PDB entry 7E82 | electron microscopy, 3.30 A resolution | chains g and p of the 67 polymer chains in the assembly

Chain g (and p):
Protein: Flagellar basal-body rod protein FlgC
From: Salmonella typhimurium (strain LT2 / SGSC1412 / ATCC 700720)
Notes: chain p of this document is another copy of the same molecule, construct and numbering; everything in this record applies to it too
UniProtKB: P0A1I7 (FLGC_SALTY); residue numbers follow UniProt; this construct covers 1-134
Amino-acid sequence (134 residues; numbered 1 to 134; the number before each row is that of its first residue):
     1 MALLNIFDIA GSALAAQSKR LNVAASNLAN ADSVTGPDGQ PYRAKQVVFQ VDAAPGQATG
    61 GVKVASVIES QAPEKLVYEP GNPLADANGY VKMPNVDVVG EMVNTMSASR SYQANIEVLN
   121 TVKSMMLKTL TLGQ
Not modelled in the structure: 1, 55-57 (chain p: 1, 55-57, 134)

Chain g / chain p interface:
Pairs across the interface - 38 pairs, chain g then chain p:
  Leu3(g) - Ser18(p)
  Leu3(g) - Tyr112(p)
  Asn5(g) - Asn22(p)  hydrogen bond
  Ile6(g) - Ala25(p)  hydrophobic
  Ile9(g) - Asn22(p)
  Ile9(g) - Ala29(p)  hydrophobic
  Ala13(g) - Ala29(p)  hydrophobic
  Val48(g) - Thr35(p)
  Phe49(g) - Ser33(p)  hydrogen bond (backbone-side chain)
  Phe49(g) - Val34(p)  hydrogen bond (backbone-backbone)
  Phe49(g) - Thr35(p)
  Gln50(g) - Ser33(p)
  Gln50(g) - Val34(p)
  Gln50(g) - Thr35(p)  hydrogen bond (side chain-backbone)
  Val51(g) - Asn30(p)
  Val51(g) - Ser33(p)
  Val51(g) - Pro37(p)
  Val51(g) - Tyr42(p)  hydrophobic
  Ala58(g) - Lys45(p)
  Thr59(g) - Asn22(p)  hydrogen bond
  Thr59(g) - Ser26(p)
  Thr59(g) - Lys45(p)
  Gly60(g) - Ser26(p)  hydrogen bond (backbone-side chain)
  Gly60(g) - Asn30(p)  hydrogen bond (backbone-side chain)
  Gly61(g) - Asn30(p)
  Val62(g) - Asn30(p)  hydrogen bond (backbone-side chain)
  Ser107(g) - Asp32(p)  hydrogen bond
  Val118(g) - Leu28(p)  hydrophobic
  Thr121(g) - Ser109(p)
  Met125(g) - Leu21(p)  hydrophobic
  Met125(g) - Ser109(p)
  Met125(g) - Tyr112(p)  hydrophobic
  Lys128(g) - Gln113(p)
  Lys128(g) - Ile116(p)
  Thr129(g) - Tyr112(p)  hydrogen bond
  Thr131(g) - Asn120(p)
  Leu132(g) - Ile116(p)  hydrophobic
  Leu132(g) - Asn120(p)
Also at the interface, not in a pair above, chain g (28 interface residues in all): Arg20, Ala53, Asn115, Glu117, Val122, Gln134
Also at the interface, not in a pair above, chain p (24 interface residues in all): Val23, Gly36, Met102, Lys123

In short:
28 residues of chain g face 24 of chain p across their interface; the contacts include 10 hydrogen bonds.
Polar contacts include Asn5(g)-Asn22(p), Phe49(g)-Ser33(p) and Gln50(g)-Thr35(p).
Chain g and chain p are both Flagellar basal-body rod protein FlgC (Salmonella typhimurium (strain LT2 /
SGSC1412 / ATCC 700720)); the structure, Cryo-EM structure of the flagellar rod with partial hook from
Salmonella, was determined by electron microscopy (same publication as 7CBL, 7CBM, 7CG0, 7CG4, 7CGO, 7E80 and
7E81).
